Entry 8J92 (electron microscopy, 2.90 A resolution); this record covers chains F and J of the 10 polymer chains in the assembly.

[Chain F]
Molecule: Histone H4
Source organism: Arabidopsis thaliana
UniProt: P59259 (H4_ARATH); residues 0-102 here correspond to UniProt positions 1-103 (UniProt number = residue number + 1)
Chain sequence (106 residues; numbered -3 to 102; the number before each row is that of its first residue; numbers below 1 keep their minus sign (Gly-3 is residue -3)):
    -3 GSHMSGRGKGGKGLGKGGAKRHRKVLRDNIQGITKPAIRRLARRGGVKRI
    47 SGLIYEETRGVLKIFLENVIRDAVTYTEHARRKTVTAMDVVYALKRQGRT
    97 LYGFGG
Not modelled in the structure: -3 to 24
Construct notes: expression tag (-3 to -1)
Curated features (UniProtKB/Swiss-Prot):
  - DNA-binding region: Lys16 to Lys20

[Chain J]
Molecule: 169-nt DNA strand
Source organism: synthetic construct
Sequence (169 nucleotides; numbered -73 to 95; the number before each row is that of its first residue; numbers below 1 keep their minus sign (DA-73 is residue -73)):
   -73 ATCGGATGTATATATCTGACACGTGCCTGGAGACTAGGGAGTAATCCCCT
   -23 TGGCGGTTAAAACGCGGGGGACAGCGCGTACGTGCGTTTAAGCGGTGCTA
    27 GAGCTGTCTACGACCAATTGAGCGGCCTCGGCACCGGATTCTCAGGCCTG
    77 GCTCGCGATAGGGTCCGAT
Not modelled in the structure: -73 to -72, 78-95

[Chain F / chain J interface]
Pairs across the interface - 11 pairs, chain F then chain J:
  Arg35(F) with DG8(J), salt bridge to the phosphate
  Arg45(F) with DC7(J), sugar contact; DG8(J), phosphate contact
  Ile46(F) with DC7(J), sugar contact; DG8(J), hydrogen bond to the phosphate
  Ser47(F) with DC7(J), hydrogen bond to the phosphate
  Gly48(F) with DC7(J), hydrogen bond to the phosphate
  Arg78(F) with DA28(J), phosphate contact
  Lys79(F) with DG27(J), phosphate contact; DA28(J), hydrogen bond to the phosphate
  Thr80(F) with DA28(J), hydrogen bond to the phosphate
Also at the interface, not in a pair above, chain F (9 interface residues in all): Arg39
Also at the interface, not in a pair above, chain J (6 interface residues in all): DT9, DG29

[Overview]
9 residues of chain F and 6 residues of chain J are in contact; the contacts include 5 hydrogen bonds and 1
salt bridge. Among the polar pairs are Ile46(F)-DG8(J), Ser47(F)-DC7(J) and Gly48(F)-DC7(J). UniProt lists a
DNA-binding region on chain F.
Here chain F is Histone H4 (Arabidopsis thaliana) and chain J is a 169-nt DNA strand (synthetic construct).
Entry 8J92 (Cryo-EM structure of nucleosome containing Arabidopsis thaliana H2A.W) was determined by electron
microscopy, deposited together with 8J90.
